6T9I - chains B and D of the 12 polymer chains in the assembly; structure by electron microscopy, 3.90 A resolution.

== Chain B ==
Molecule: Transcription factor SPT20
From: Saccharomyces cerevisiae (strain ATCC 204508 / S288c)
UniProt: P50875 (SPT20_YEAST); residue numbers follow UniProt; this construct covers 1-604
Sequence (604 residues; numbered 1 to 604; the number before each row is that of its first residue):
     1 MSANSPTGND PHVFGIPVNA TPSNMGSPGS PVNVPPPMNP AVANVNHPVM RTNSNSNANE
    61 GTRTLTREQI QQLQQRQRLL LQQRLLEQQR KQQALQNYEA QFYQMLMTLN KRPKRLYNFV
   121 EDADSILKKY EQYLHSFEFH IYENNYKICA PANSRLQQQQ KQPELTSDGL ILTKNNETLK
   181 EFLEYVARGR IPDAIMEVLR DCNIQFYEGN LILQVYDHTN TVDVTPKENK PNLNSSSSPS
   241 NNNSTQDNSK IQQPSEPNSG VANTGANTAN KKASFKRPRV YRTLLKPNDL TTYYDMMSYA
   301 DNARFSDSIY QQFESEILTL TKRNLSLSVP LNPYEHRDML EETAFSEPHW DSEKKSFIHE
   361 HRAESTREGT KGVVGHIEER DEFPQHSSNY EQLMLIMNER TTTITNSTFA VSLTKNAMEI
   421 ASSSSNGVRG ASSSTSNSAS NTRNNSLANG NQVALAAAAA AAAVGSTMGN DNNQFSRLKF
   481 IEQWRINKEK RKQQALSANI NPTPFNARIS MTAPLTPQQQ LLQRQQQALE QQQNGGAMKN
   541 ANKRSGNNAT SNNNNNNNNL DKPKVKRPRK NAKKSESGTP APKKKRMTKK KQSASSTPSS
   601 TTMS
Unresolved in the structure: 1-111, 153-168, 225-276, 361-388, 417-473, 489-604
UniProt features mapped onto this chain:
  - modified residue: Ser-446 (Phosphoserine), Thr-516 (Phosphothreonine)

== Chain D ==
Molecule: Transcription initiation factor TFIID subunit 5
From: Saccharomyces cerevisiae (strain ATCC 204508 / S288c)
UniProt: P38129 (TAF5_YEAST); numbering as in UniProt (aligned over 1-798)
Sequence (798 residues; row label = number of the first residue in the row):
     1 MSQKQSTNQN QNGTHQPQPV KNQRTNNAAG ANSGQQPQQQ SQGQSQQQGR SNGPFSASDL
    61 NRIVLEYLNK KGYHRTEAML RAESGRTLTP QNKQSPANTK TGKFPEQSSI PPNPGKTAKP
   121 ISNPTNLSSK RDAEGGIVSS GRLEGLNAPE NYIRAYSMLK NWVDSSLEIY KPELSYIMYP
   181 IFIYLFLNLV AKNPVYARRF FDRFSPDFKD FHGSEINRLF SVNSIDHIKE NEVASAFQSH
   241 KYRITMSKTT LNLLLYFLNE NESIGGSLII SVINQHLDPN IVESVTAREK LADGIKVLSD
   301 SENGNGKQNL EMNSVPVKLG PFPKDEEFVK EIETELKIKD DQEKQLNQQT AGDNYSGANN
   361 RTLLQEYKAM NNEKFKDNTG DDDKDKIKDK IAKDEEKKES ELKVDGEKKD SNLSSPARDI
   421 LPLPPKTALD LKLEIQKVKE SRDAIKLDNL QLALPSVCMY TFQNTNKDMS CLDFSDDCRI
   481 AAAGFQDSYI KIWSLDGSSL NNPNIALNNN DKDEDPTCKT LVGHSGTVYS TSFSPDNKYL
   541 LSGSEDKTVR LWSMDTHTAL VSYKGHNHPV WDVSFSPLGH YFATASHDQT ARLWSCDHIY
   601 PLRIFAGHLN DVDCVSFHPN GCYVFTGSSD KTCRMWDVST GDSVRLFLGH TAPVISIAVC
   661 PDGRWLSTGS EDGIINVWDI GTGKRLKQMR GHGKNAIYSL SYSKEGNVLI SGGADHTVRV
   721 WDLKKATTEP SAEPDEPFIG YLGDVTASIN QDIKEYGRRR TVIPTSDLVA SFYTKKTPVF
   781 KVKFSRSNLA LAGGAFRP
Unresolved in the structure: 1-55, 126-148, 282-429, 737-742
UniProt features mapped onto this chain:
  - modified residue (Phosphoserine): Ser-299, Ser-411, Ser-415, Ser-787

== How chain B and chain D interact ==
Contacting residue pairs (127):
  Arg-112(B) with Pro-90(D); Gln-91(D)
  Pro-113(B) with Pro-90(D); Ile-121(D); Asn-123(D)
  Arg-115(B) with Leu-80(D)
  Leu-116(B) with Ser-122(D)
  Tyr-117(B) with Leu-80(D), hydrophobic; Glu-83(D), hydrogen bond; Ser-84(D); Lys-119(D), hydrogen bond (backbone-side chain); Ile-121(D), hydrophobic; Ser-122(D), hydrogen bond (backbone-side chain)
  Asn-118(B) with Lys-119(D)
  Phe-119(B) with Glu-77(D); Leu-80(D); Arg-81(D); Ser-84(D); Lys-119(D)
  Glu-121(B) with Arg-81(D), salt bridge
  Arg-200(B) with Lys-70(D)
  Phe-206(B) with Lys-71(D); Gly-72(D)
  Tyr-207(B) with Gly-72(D)
  Glu-208(B) with Lys-71(D); Gly-72(D), hydrogen bond (backbone-backbone); Tyr-73(D); Glu-77(D)
  Gly-209(B) with Lys-71(D), hydrogen bond (backbone-backbone); Tyr-73(D)
  Asp-289(B) with Asp-642(D)
  Asp-295(B) with Lys-71(D), salt bridge
  Tyr-299(B) with Tyr-67(D); Lys-70(D), hydrogen bond
  Phe-305(B) with Ile-63(D), hydrophobic
  Asp-307(B) with Leu-609(D)
  Ile-309(B) with Leu-60(D), hydrophobic
  Gln-311(B) with Leu-609(D); Leu-646(D); Leu-648(D)
  Gln-312(B) with Leu-60(D); Leu-648(D)
  Phe-313(B) with Ile-63(D), hydrophobic; Tyr-67(D), hydrophobic
  Glu-314(B) with Arg-634(D), salt bridge; Leu-646(D)
  Ser-315(B) with Leu-646(D), hydrogen bond (side chain-backbone); Leu-648(D)
  Glu-316(B) with Val-64(D); Arg-86(D), salt bridge
  Ile-317(B) with Tyr-67(D), hydrophobic
  Leu-318(B) with Ser-643(D); Val-644(D); Arg-645(D), hydrogen bond (backbone-side chain)
  Thr-319(B) with Thr-682(D), hydrogen bond (side chain-backbone)
  Leu-320(B) with Val-64(D), hydrophobic; Leu-68(D), hydrophobic; Arg-81(D), hydrogen bond (backbone-side chain); Ala-82(D), hydrophobic
  Thr-321(B) with Tyr-73(D); Arg-81(D)
  Lys-322(B) with Asp-642(D), salt bridge; Arg-645(D), hydrogen bond (backbone-side chain)
  Arg-323(B) with Ser-84(D); Ile-121(D); Arg-645(D); Gly-681(D), hydrogen bond (side chain-backbone)
  Asn-324(B) with Thr-117(D), hydrogen bond (side chain-backbone); Ala-118(D); Lys-119(D); Pro-120(D)
  Leu-325(B) with Thr-117(D); Ala-118(D); Pro-120(D), hydrophobic; Tyr-623(D); Met-635(D), hydrophobic; Val-644(D), hydrophobic; Arg-645(D); Ile-680(D)
  Ser-326(B) with Thr-117(D); Asn-620(D), hydrogen bond (backbone-side chain); Tyr-623(D), hydrogen bond (backbone-side chain)
  Leu-327(B) with His-618(D); Gly-663(D); Arg-664(D); Ile-680(D), hydrophobic
  Ser-328(B) with Asn-620(D)
  Val-329(B) with Ala-97(D); Pro-619(D), hydrophobic; Pro-661(D); Asp-662(D)
  Pro-330(B) with Pro-96(D); Ala-97(D); Lys-103(D); Pro-105(D); Asn-620(D)
  Leu-331(B) with Ala-97(D); Gly-102(D); Lys-103(D), hydrogen bond (backbone-backbone); Phe-104(D), hydrophobic; Pro-105(D)
  Pro-333(B) with Phe-104(D), hydrophobic; Leu-578(D)
  Tyr-334(B) with Pro-535(D), hydrophobic; Leu-578(D)
  Glu-335(B) with Arg-786(D)
  Asp-338(B) with Asn-161(D)
  Met-339(B) with Met-158(D), hydrophobic; Asn-261(D); Ile-264(D), hydrophobic
  Leu-340(B) with Phe-104(D), hydrophobic; Arg-154(D); Ser-157(D)
  Glu-341(B) with Gln-107(D), hydrogen bond; Arg-154(D), salt bridge
  Glu-342(B) with Arg-203(D), salt bridge; Phe-204(D)
  Ser-346(B) with Asp-536(D)
  Glu-347(B) with Asp-536(D)
  Pro-348(B) with Tyr-539(D); Asp-555(D)
  Trp-350(B) with Asn-504(D)
  Lys-355(B) with Asp-555(D), salt bridge
  Phe-357(B) with Tyr-539(D); Ser-553(D); Leu-560(D), hydrophobic
  Glu-360(B) with Asp-597(D)
Interface residues without a listed pair, chain B (61 interface residues in all): Lys-114, Val-120, Asn-332, His-336, Arg-337, Ala-344
Interface residues without a listed pair, chain D (85 interface residues in all): Gly-85, Thr-87, Thr-89, Asn-92, Ser-95, Thr-99, Pro-114, Asn-151, Lys-538, Thr-556, Pro-577, Ala-606, Asp-630, Thr-632, Lys-704

== In short ==
The interface between chain B and chain D involves 61 residues on one side and 85 on the other; the contacts
include 17 hydrogen bonds and 8 salt bridges. Polar contacts include Glu-121(B)/Arg-81(D),
Asp-295(B)/Lys-71(D) and Glu-314(B)/Arg-634(D).
Chain B is Transcription factor SPT20 and chain D is Transcription initiation factor TFIID subunit 5, both
from Saccharomyces cerevisiae (strain ATCC 204508 / S288c); the structure, cryo-EM structure of transcription
coactivator SAGA, was determined by electron microscopy (same publication as 6T9J and 6T9K).
